Entry 6H67 (electron microscopy, 3.60 A resolution); this record covers chains A and B of the 17 polymer chains in the assembly.

[Chain A]
Name: DNA-directed RNA polymerase I subunit RPA190
From: Saccharomyces cerevisiae (strain ATCC 204508 / S288c)
Notes: EC 2.7.7.6
UniProt: P10964 (RPA1_YEAST); numbering as in UniProt (aligned over 1-1664)
Chain sequence (1664 residues; each row starts with the number of its first residue):
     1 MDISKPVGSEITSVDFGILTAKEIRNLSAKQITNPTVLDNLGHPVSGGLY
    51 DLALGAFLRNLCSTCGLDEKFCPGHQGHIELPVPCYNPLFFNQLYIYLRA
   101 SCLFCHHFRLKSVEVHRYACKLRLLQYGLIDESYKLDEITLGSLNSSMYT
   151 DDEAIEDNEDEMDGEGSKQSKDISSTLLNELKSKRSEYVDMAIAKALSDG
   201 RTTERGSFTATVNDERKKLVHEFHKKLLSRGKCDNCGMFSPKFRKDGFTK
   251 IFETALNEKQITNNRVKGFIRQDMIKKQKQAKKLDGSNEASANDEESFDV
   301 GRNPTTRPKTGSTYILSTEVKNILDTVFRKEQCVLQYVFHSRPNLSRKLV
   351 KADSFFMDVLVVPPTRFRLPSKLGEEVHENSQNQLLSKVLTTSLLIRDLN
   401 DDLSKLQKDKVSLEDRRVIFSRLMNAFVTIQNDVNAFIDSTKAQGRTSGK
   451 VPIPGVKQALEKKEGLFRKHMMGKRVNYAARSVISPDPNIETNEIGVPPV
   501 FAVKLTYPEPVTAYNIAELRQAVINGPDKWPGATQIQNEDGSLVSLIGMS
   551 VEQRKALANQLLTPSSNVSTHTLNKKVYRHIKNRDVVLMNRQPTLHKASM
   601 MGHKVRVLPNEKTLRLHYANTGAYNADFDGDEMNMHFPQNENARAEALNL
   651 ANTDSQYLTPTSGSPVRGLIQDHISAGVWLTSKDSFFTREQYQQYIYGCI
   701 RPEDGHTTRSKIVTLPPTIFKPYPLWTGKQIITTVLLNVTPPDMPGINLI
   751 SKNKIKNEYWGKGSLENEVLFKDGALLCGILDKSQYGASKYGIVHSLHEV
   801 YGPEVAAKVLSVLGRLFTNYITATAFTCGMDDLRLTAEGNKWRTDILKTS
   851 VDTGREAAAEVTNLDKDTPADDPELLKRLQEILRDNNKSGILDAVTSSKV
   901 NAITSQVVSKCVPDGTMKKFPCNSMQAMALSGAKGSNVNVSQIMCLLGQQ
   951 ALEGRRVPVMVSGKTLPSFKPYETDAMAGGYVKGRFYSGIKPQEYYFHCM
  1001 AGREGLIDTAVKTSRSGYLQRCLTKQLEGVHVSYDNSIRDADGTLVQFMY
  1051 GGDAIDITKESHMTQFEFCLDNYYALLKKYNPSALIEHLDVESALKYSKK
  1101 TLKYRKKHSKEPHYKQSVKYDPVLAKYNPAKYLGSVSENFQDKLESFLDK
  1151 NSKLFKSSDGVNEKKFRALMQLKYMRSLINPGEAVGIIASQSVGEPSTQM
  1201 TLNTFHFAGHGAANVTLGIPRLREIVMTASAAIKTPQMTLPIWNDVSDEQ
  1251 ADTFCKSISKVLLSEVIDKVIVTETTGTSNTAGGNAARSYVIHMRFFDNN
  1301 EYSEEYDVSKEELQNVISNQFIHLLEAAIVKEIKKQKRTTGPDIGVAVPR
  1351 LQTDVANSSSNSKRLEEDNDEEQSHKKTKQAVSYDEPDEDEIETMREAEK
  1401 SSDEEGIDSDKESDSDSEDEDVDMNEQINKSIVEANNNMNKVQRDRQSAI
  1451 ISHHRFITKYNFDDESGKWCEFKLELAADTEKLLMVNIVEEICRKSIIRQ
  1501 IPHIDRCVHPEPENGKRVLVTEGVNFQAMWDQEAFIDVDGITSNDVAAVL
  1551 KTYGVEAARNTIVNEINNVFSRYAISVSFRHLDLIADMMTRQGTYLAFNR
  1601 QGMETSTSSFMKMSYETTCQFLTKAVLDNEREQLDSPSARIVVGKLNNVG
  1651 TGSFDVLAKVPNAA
Not modelled in the structure: 142-173, 269-311, 373-376, 1209-1212, 1275-1287, 1338-1440, 1663-1664
Swiss-Prot annotation at these positions:
  - region: P992 to E1004 (Bridging helix)
  - binding site (Zn(2+)): C62, C65, C72, H75, C102, C105, C233, C236
  - binding site (Mg(2+)): D627, D629, D631
  - modified residue (Phosphoserine): S889, S1636
Metal / ion sites: Zn2+ site 1: C62, C65, C72, H75; Zn2+ site 2: C102, C105, C233, C236; Mg2+: D627, D629, D631 (shared with 1 residue of chain R)
Reported in the primary citation:
  - binding site for Template DNA: K462, K463, R468, S1014, R1021
  - conformationally variable residues (side-chain flip): K462, K463
  - specificity-determining residues: R1015 (proposed by the authors, not directly observed)

[Chain B]
Name: DNA-directed RNA polymerase I subunit RPA135
From: Saccharomyces cerevisiae (strain ATCC 204508 / S288c)
Notes: EC 2.7.7.6
UniProt: P22138 (RPA2_YEAST); numbering as in UniProt (aligned over 1-1203)
Chain sequence (1203 residues; numbered 1 to 1203; the number before each row is that of its first residue):
     1 MSKVIKPPGQARTADFRTLERESRFINPPKDKSAFPLLQEAVQPHIGSFN
    51 ALTEGPDGGLLNLGVKDIGEKVIFDGKPLNSEDEISNSGYLGNKLSVSVE
   101 QVSIAKPMSNDGVSSAVERKVYPSESRQRLTSYRGKLLLKLKWSVNNGEE
   151 NLFEVRDCGGLPVMLQSNRCHLNKMSPYELVQHKEESDEIGGYFIVNGIE
   201 KLIRMLIVQRRNHPMAIIRPSFANRGASYSHYGIQIRSVRPDQTSQTNVL
   251 HYLNDGQVTFRFSWRKNEYLVPVVMILKALCHTSDREIFDGIIGNDVKDS
   301 FLTDRLELLLRGFKKRYPHLQNRTQVLQYLGDKFRVVFQASPDQSDLEVG
   351 QEVLDRIVLVHLGKDGSQDKFRMLLFMIRKLYSLVAGECSPDNPDATQHQ
   401 EVLLGGFLYGMILKEKIDEYLQNIIAQVRMDINRGMAINFKDKRYMSRVL
   451 MRVNENIGSKMQYFLSTGNLVSQSGLDLQQVSGYTVVAEKINFYRFISHF
   501 RMVHRGSFFAQLKTTTVRKLLPESWGFLCPVHTPDGSPCGLLNHFAHKCR
   551 ISTQQSDVSRIPSILYSLGVAPASHTFAAGPSLCCVQIDGKIIGWVSHEQ
   601 GKIIADTLRYWKVEGKTPGLPIDLEIGYVPPSTRGQYPGLYLFGGHSRML
   651 RPVRYLPLDKEDIVGPFEQVYMNIAVTPQEIQNNVHTHVEFTPTNILSIL
   701 ANLTPFSDFNQSPRNMYQCQMGKQTMGTPGVALCHRSDNKLYRLQTGQTP
   751 IVKANLYDDYGMDNFPNGFNAVVAVISYTGYDMDDAMIINKSADERGFGY
   801 GTMYKTEKVDLALNRNRGDPITQHFGFGNDEWPKEWLEKLDEDGLPYIGT
   851 YVEEGDPICAYFDDTLNKTKIKTYHSSEPAYIEEVNLIGDESNKFQELQT
   901 VSIKYRIRRTPQIGDKFSSRHGQKGVCSRKWPTIDMPFSETGIQPDIIIN
   951 PHAFPSRMTIGMFVESLAGKAGALHGIAQDSTPWIFNEDDTPADYFGEQL
  1001 AKAGYNYHGNEPMYSGATGEELRADIYVGVVYYQRLRHMVNDKFQVRSTG
  1051 PVNSLTMQPVKGRKRHGGIRVGEMERDALIGHGTSFLLQDRLLNSSDYTQ
  1101 ASVCRECGSILTTQQSVPRIGSISTVCCRRCSMRFEDAKKLLTKSEDGEK
  1151 IFIDDSQIWEDGQGNKFVGGNETTTVAIPFVLKYLDSELSAMGIRLRYNV
  1201 EPK
Not modelled in the structure: 1-10, 79-88, 1142-1150
Swiss-Prot annotation at these positions:
  - zinc finger: C1104 to C1131 (C4-type)
  - modified residue: S2 (N-acetylserine), S81 (Phosphoserine), S1156 (Phosphoserine)
  - mutagenesis: C1104 (C1104A: No effect; when associated with A-1107; A-1128 and A-1131), C1107 (C1107A: Lethal. Abolishes recruitment of RPA1 to Pol I. No effect; when associated with A-1104; A-1128 and A-1131), C1127 (C1127R: Responsible of suppression of RPA190-5 and RPA190-1 mutations), C1128 (C1128A: No effect; when associated with A-1104; A-1107 and A-1131), C1131 (C1131A: No effect; when associated with A-1104; A-1107 and A-1128)
Metal / ion sites: Zn2+: C1104, C1107, C1128, C1131

[Interface between chain A and chain B]
Residue-residue contacts - 332 pairs, chain A then chain B:
  M1(A) with N1094(B); Y1098(B)
  V7(A) with Y1098(B); A1177(B), hydrophobic
  S9(A) with T1174(B), hydrogen bond; T1175(B); V1200(B)
  E10(A) with V1200(B); E1201(B), hydrogen bond (backbone-backbone)
  I11(A) with V1176(B), hydrophobic; I1178(B), hydrophobic; N1199(B); V1200(B), hydrophobic
  T12(A) with N1199(B), hydrogen bond (side chain-backbone); V1200(B); E1201(B)
  S13(A) with R1197(B); Y1198(B); N1199(B), hydrogen bond (backbone-backbone)
  V14(A) with R1197(B); Y1198(B), hydrophobic
  D15(A) with R1195(B); L1196(B); R1197(B), hydrogen bond (backbone-backbone); N1199(B), hydrogen bond
  F16(A) with R1195(B); L1196(B), hydrophobic
  G17(A) with I1194(B); R1195(B), hydrogen bond (backbone-backbone)
  I18(A) with G1193(B)
  L19(A) with R1130(B); R1195(B)
  E23(A) with R1195(B), salt bridge
  N26(A) with R1130(B)
  L27(A) with T1112(B); R1129(B), hydrogen bond (backbone-side chain); R1130(B)
  S28(A) with R1129(B), hydrogen bond (backbone-side chain)
  A29(A) with R1129(B)
  S63(A) with G1162(B); Q1163(B)
  T64(A) with Q1114(B); G1162(B), hydrogen bond (backbone-backbone); Q1163(B)
  C65(A) with V1117(B)
  L67(A) with Q1115(B)
  H75(A) with Q1114(B)
  Q76(A) with S1190(B), hydrogen bond
  N87(A) with M1192(B), hydrogen bond (side chain-backbone)
  L89(A) with M1192(B), hydrophobic
  M357(A) with A1191(B)
  V361(A) with S1190(B); A1191(B)
  P363(A) with S1187(B)
  P364(A) with S1187(B)
  R366(A) with S1054(B); M1057(B); F1180(B)
  F367(A) with L1055(B); F1180(B), hydrophobic; Y1184(B), hydrophobic
  I438(A) with A1191(B)
  V456(A) with E1188(B); M1192(B), hydrophobic
  K457(A) with M1192(B)
  L460(A) with M1192(B), hydrophobic
  L466(A) with V1181(B), hydrophobic; Y1184(B), hydrophobic; L1185(B), hydrophobic
  F467(A) with L1185(B), hydrophobic
  R468(A) with R1070(B); E1073(B), salt bridge
  H470(A) with T1056(B); Q1058(B); V1181(B)
  M471(A) with V1181(B); L1185(B), hydrophobic
  M472(A) with V1071(B); G1072(B); R1076(B); L1092(B)
  G473(A) with R1070(B), hydrogen bond (backbone-side chain); V1071(B); G1072(B)
  K474(A) with Q1058(B); I1069(B); R1070(B); V1071(B), hydrogen bond (backbone-backbone); L1092(B), hydrogen bond (side chain-backbone); S1096(B); D1097(B), salt bridge; P1179(B)
  R475(A) with P1059(B); V1060(B); K1061(B); G1068(B), hydrogen bond (side chain-backbone); I1069(B); S1096(B)
  V476(A) with G1068(B); I1069(B), hydrogen bond (backbone-backbone); V1071(B), hydrophobic; R1091(B); S1095(B)
  N477(A) with S1048(B); T1049(B); P1059(B); R1091(B), hydrogen bond (backbone-side chain); S1095(B), hydrogen bond (side chain-backbone)
  Y478(A) with R1047(B); R1091(B)
  A479(A) with I1069(B)
  A480(A) with Q1045(B)
  R481(A) with F1044(B); Q1045(B), hydrogen bond (backbone-backbone)
  S482(A) with F1044(B)
  P486(A) with Y781(B); A786(B), hydrophobic; S928(B)
  D487(A) with Y781(B), hydrogen bond
  P488(A) with G780(B); Y781(B)
  N489(A) with Y781(B), hydrogen bond
  F501(A) with F1044(B), hydrophobic
  K504(A) with V1046(B); R1047(B), hydrogen bond (backbone-side chain)
  L505(A) with V1046(B), hydrophobic; R1047(B)
  L588(A) with L1087(B), hydrophobic
  N590(A) with E1075(B)
  Q592(A) with R1070(B), hydrogen bond (side chain-backbone); E1075(B)
  T594(A) with M1074(B); E1075(B)
  K597(A) with H1082(B), hydrogen bond (backbone-side chain)
  M600(A) with A1078(B); L1079(B); H1082(B), hydrogen bond (backbone-side chain)
  E611(A) with I913(B)
  K612(A) with N1041(B); F1044(B)
  T613(A) with I913(B); V1040(B)
  Y618(A) with G780(B), hydrogen bond (side chain-backbone); Y781(B); M783(B), hydrophobic
  A626(A) with D784(B)
  D627(A) with D784(B)
  F628(A) with D785(B); V926(B)
  D629(A) with K924(B)
  G630(A) with V926(B)
  E632(A) with K1043(B)
  N634(A) with I1069(B)
  H636(A) with V1071(B); R1091(B), hydrogen bond
  F637(A) with R1091(B)
  P638(A) with D1090(B)
  Q639(A) with D1090(B), hydrogen bond (backbone-side chain)
  N640(A) with D1090(B)
  N642(A) with F1086(B)
  A643(A) with F1086(B); L1087(B); D1090(B)
  E646(A) with T1084(B); S1085(B); F1086(B), hydrogen bond (side chain-backbone); L1087(B)
  A647(A) with L1087(B)
  L650(A) with H1082(B); T1084(B)
  A651(A) with H1082(B)
  Q656(A) with H1082(B), hydrogen bond
  I670(A) with M783(B), hydrophobic
  Q671(A) with M783(B); D784(B), hydrogen bond; H952(B), hydrogen bond (backbone-side chain)
  D672(A) with S777(B), hydrogen bond; G780(B); D782(B); M783(B); N950(B); H952(B), salt bridge
  S675(A) with H952(B)
  W679(A) with R1023(B)
  Y820(A) with R1023(B)
  I821(A) with S777(B); Y778(B)
  T822(A) with Y778(B), hydrogen bond (side chain-backbone); S1015(B)
  A823(A) with T1018(B); L1022(B)
  T824(A) with R1023(B)
  A825(A) with I776(B), hydrophobic; S777(B); L1022(B); R1023(B)
  F826(A) with I776(B); S777(B), hydrogen bond (backbone-backbone); H952(B); R1023(B)
  T827(A) with V775(B), hydrogen bond (side chain-backbone); A1024(B); I1026(B); Y1027(B)
  C828(A) with V775(B); P951(B), hydrophobic; F963(B), hydrophobic; N1010(B); Y1027(B)
  G829(A) with F963(B); Y1027(B)
  M830(A) with F963(B), hydrophobic; A993(B), hydrophobic
  D831(A) with H1008(B); N1010(B), hydrogen bond
  L833(A) with I960(B), hydrophobic
  R834(A) with A993(B); Y1007(B); H1008(B), hydrogen bond
  Q880(A) with S632(B); T633(B)
  R884(A) with S632(B), hydrogen bond; T633(B), hydrogen bond (side chain-backbone); R634(B), hydrogen bond (side chain-backbone); G635(B)
  M925(A) with P955(B), hydrophobic
  M928(A) with P951(B); H952(B)
  A933(A) with H952(B)
  K934(A) with H952(B); S956(B)
  N939(A) with P955(B); M958(B)
  Q942(A) with M958(B)
  I943(A) with M958(B), hydrophobic
  E953(A) with K519(B), salt bridge
  M960(A) with P522(B), hydrophobic; E523(B); V670(B), hydrophobic
  V961(A) with Q636(B); Y671(B)
  S962(A) with V670(B), hydrogen bond (side chain-backbone); Y671(B)
  K964(A) with V670(B); M672(B), hydrogen bond (side chain-backbone); N673(B), hydrogen bond
  T965(A) with P522(B)
  L966(A) with W525(B), hydrophobic
  P967(A) with W525(B); Q669(B); M672(B); N673(B); I674(B), hydrogen bond (backbone-backbone)
  S968(A) with I674(B), hydrogen bond (backbone-backbone); V676(B); H686(B), hydrogen bond (backbone-side chain)
  F969(A) with N673(B)
  P971(A) with N673(B)
  F986(A) with F709(B); N710(B); Q711(B); M958(B), hydrophobic; I960(B)
  S988(A) with E988(B)
  G989(A) with D708(B); F709(B); E988(B)
  I990(A) with D708(B); W984(B), hydrogen bond (backbone-side chain)
  K991(A) with W984(B); E988(B), salt bridge
  P992(A) with W984(B)
  Q993(A) with V676(B)
  Y995(A) with V531(B); S707(B); N715(B), hydrogen bond; W984(B), hydrophobic
  Y996(A) with L520(B); L521(B), hydrogen bond (side chain-backbone); P522(B); S524(B); W525(B), hydrophobic; P530(B), hydrophobic
  H998(A) with Q711(B); S712(B), hydrogen bond (backbone-side chain)
  C999(A) with V531(B), hydrophobic; S712(B), hydrogen bond (backbone-side chain)
  M1000(A) with L520(B), hydrophobic
  G1002(A) with P713(B)
  R1003(A) with R518(B); L520(B); P530(B), hydrogen bond (side chain-backbone); T533(B); C539(B); N543(B)
  E1004(A) with K519(B), salt bridge
  L1006(A) with M716(B), hydrophobic; Y717(B)
  I1007(A) with R518(B)
  T1024(A) with D1077(B), hydrogen bond
  K1025(A) with R1076(B)
  I1187(A) with D1077(B); I1080(B), hydrophobic; G1081(B)
  Q1191(A) with D1077(B); A1078(B)
  E1481(A) with R311(B), salt bridge
  K1482(A) with D304(B), salt bridge; E307(B), salt bridge
  L1484(A) with D304(B); R305(B); L308(B), hydrophobic
  L1622(A) with L1189(B), hydrophobic; I1194(B), hydrophobic
  V1626(A) with I1194(B), hydrophobic
  R1631(A) with N1199(B)
  I1641(A) with R1076(B); L1088(B), hydrophobic
  V1642(A) with P1179(B)
  V1643(A) with P1179(B)
  G1644(A) with L1093(B); A1177(B)
  K1645(A) with Q1089(B)
  L1646(A) with S1085(B); F1086(B), hydrophobic
  N1647(A) with I1080(B); S1085(B)
  V1649(A) with I1080(B), hydrophobic; S1085(B), hydrogen bond (backbone-side chain)
  G1650(A) with G1083(B)
  T1651(A) with G1083(B), hydrogen bond (backbone-backbone); S1085(B)
Other interface residues (no listed pair), chain A (199 interface residues in all): D2, P6, G8, P73, G74, L369, F437, K469, V483, I484, S485, V500, T506, R615, Q691, T818, M917, G935, P958, K970, G984, Y987, E994, A1010, R1015, R1021, E1028, A1184, I1188, K1335, N1487, C1619, P1637, S1638, G1652
Other interface residues (no listed pair), chain B (192 interface residues in all): S228, Y252, N254, D255, G256, K315, S390, Q398, K513, T515, C529, G536, G540, A675, E680, T779, G914, K916, V964, L967, N987, T991, P992, A1017, E1020, D1025, N1053, Q1100, L1111, S1132, D1161, L1182, K1183, P1202

[In short]
The interface between chain A and chain B involves 199 residues on one side and 192 on the other; the contacts
include 57 hydrogen bonds and 10 salt bridges. Polar pairs include E23(A)-R1195(B), R468(A)-E1073(B) and
K474(A)-D1097(B). From the paper: a binding site for Template DNA at K462(A), K463(A) and R468(A) among
others; the specificity determinant R1015(A).
Chain A is DNA-directed RNA polymerase I subunit RPA190 and chain B is DNA-directed RNA polymerase I subunit
RPA135, both from Saccharomyces cerevisiae (strain ATCC 204508 / S288c); the structure, Yeast RNA polymerase I
elongation complex stalled by cyclobutane pyrimidine dimer (CPD), was determined by electron microscopy (same
publication as 6H68).
